Entry 7Y1C (electron microscopy, 3.13 A resolution); this record covers chains Y and e of the 8 polymer chains in the assembly.

[Chain Y]
Name: phage tail tubular protein B
Source organism: Klebsiella phage Kp9
Amino-acid sequence (791 residues; each row starts with the number of its first residue):
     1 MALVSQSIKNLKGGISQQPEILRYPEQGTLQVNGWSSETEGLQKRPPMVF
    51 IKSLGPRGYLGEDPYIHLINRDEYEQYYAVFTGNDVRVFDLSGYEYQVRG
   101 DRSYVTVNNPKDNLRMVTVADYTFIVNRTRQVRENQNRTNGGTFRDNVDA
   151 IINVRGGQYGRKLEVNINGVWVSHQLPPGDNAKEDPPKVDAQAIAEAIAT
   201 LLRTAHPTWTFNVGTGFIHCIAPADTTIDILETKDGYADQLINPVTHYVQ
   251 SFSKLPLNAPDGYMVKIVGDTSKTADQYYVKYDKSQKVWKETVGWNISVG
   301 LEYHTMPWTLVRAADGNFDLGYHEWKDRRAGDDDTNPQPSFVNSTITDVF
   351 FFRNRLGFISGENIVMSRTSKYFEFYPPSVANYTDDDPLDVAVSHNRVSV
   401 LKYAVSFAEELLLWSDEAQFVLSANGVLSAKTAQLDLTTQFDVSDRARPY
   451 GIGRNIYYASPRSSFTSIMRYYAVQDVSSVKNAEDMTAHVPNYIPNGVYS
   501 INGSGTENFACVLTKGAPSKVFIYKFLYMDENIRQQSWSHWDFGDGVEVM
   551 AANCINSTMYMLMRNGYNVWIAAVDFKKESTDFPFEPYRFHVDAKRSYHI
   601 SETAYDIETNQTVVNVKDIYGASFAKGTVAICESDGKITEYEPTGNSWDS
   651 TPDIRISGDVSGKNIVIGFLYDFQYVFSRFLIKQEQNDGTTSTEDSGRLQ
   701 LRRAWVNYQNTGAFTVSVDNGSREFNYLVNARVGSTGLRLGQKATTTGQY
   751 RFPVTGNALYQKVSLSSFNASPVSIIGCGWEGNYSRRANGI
Unresolved in the structure: 1

[Chain e]
Name: phage type I tail fiber
Source organism: Klebsiella phage Kp9
Amino-acid sequence (777 residues; row label = number of the first residue in the row):
     1 MDQDIKTVIQYPVGTTEFDIPFDYLSRKFVRVSLVSDDNRRLLSNITEYR
    51 YVSKTRVKLLVATTGFDRVEIRRFTSASERIVDFSDGSVLRANDLNVSQL
   101 QSAHIAEEARDAALLAMPEDDAGNLDARNRKIVRLAPGEAGTDAINKNQL
   151 DTTLGEAGGILSEVKDLQKDMEDYLQNWGDDTTAIRGVLWVYNQGSAVGG
   201 ETSFVITKEGPVLAVPYIEINGSRQYRGWHYEYDLGSKTITLAKPLSAGD
   251 LVVCTTAETTLPLADSLAGPTGASQIGTANGLNVQIALDNLRSGVNVLDF
   301 MTFAERAAVLNYTGTNDNSEAFRKAFATGSRQIIVPPGRYHVKDVEIPSK
   351 VKLFGTYSYKPYNVTSDASFGTDGTIIRKVAGADNMFLWNTACAAEGVMF
   401 DGRDRTSPAIQSKSGGKISVGFFKCGFYRFDRVGNRRGAYIGCSFQFCNF
   451 NQNNIGIYNTVDGNHIGCTINANKSHGVMLETGANSNTFTNCRNEWNEGD
   501 NWNFYGATSIQVINELCDRAFGYGFRISNSSVTLINVNIRRSARTAASGA
   551 ASAQIYFESSTLKMIGVNSSVGGDDTGGSITEPSPDYFFRMAGTSEGRLE
   601 ISDSRLTGYTVGLISGTARPSVIRVINSPGWEDTINEGVARISGGRPYIG
   651 TMPTATGPANVSPAVLGLSCGGVNTYDNDMFDIHLTIRNTNNGGHNGAIL
   701 TVLLYREGGAARATIVRVDSRSNAVGEGDVNSTSADPQQVYQVSVEVTSN
   751 DASTFNLLVSTKSDNSASYRFRAKVKP
Unresolved in the structure: 1, 155-777

[Interface between chain Y and chain e]
Contacting residue pairs (14):
  L728(Y) - V89(e)
  N730(Y) - V89(e)
  N730(Y) - L90(e)  hydrogen bond (side chain-backbone)
  A731(Y) - V89(e)
  A731(Y) - L90(e)  hydrogen bond (backbone-backbone)
  R732(Y) - G87(e)
  R732(Y) - S88(e)
  R732(Y) - V89(e)
  V733(Y) - S85(e)
  V733(Y) - D86(e)
  V733(Y) - G87(e)  hydrogen bond (backbone-backbone)
  V733(Y) - S88(e)  hydrogen bond (backbone-backbone)
  V733(Y) - L90(e)  hydrophobic
  Y750(Y) - V89(e)  hydrophobic
Also at the interface, not in a pair above, chain Y (9 interface residues in all): V729, G734, L738
Also at the interface, not in a pair above, chain e (7 interface residues in all): R91

[Overview]
9 residues of chain Y face 7 of chain e across their interface, with 4 hydrogen bonds. Polar contacts include
N730(Y)-L90(e), A731(Y)-L90(e) and V733(Y)-G87(e).
Chain Y is phage tail tubular protein B and chain e is phage type I tail fiber, both from Klebsiella phage
Kp9; the structure, CryoEM structure of Klebsiella phage Kp9 tail complex applied with C6 symmetry, was
determined by electron microscopy.
